Entry 7UOJ (electron microscopy, 4.02 A resolution (low resolution: residue-level contacts below are approximate; hydrogen-bond / salt-bridge calls are withheld)); this record covers chains B and A of the 18 polymer chains in the assembly.

[Chain B]
Name: Envelope glycoprotein gp41
Organism: Human immunodeficiency virus 1
UniProtKB: Q2N0S6 (Q2N0S6_9HIV1); residues 512-664 here correspond to UniProt positions 509-661 (UniProt number = residue number - 3)
Chain sequence (153 residues; each row starts with the number of its first residue):
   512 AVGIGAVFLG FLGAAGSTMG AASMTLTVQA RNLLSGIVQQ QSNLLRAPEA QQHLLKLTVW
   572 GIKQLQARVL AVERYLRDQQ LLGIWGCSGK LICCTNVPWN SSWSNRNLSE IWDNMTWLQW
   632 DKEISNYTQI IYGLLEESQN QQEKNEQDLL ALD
Not modelled in the structure: 512, 548-568
Disulfide bonds: Cys598-Cys604
Sequence notes: engineered mutation Pro559 (Ile556 in Q2N0S6), Cys605 (Thr602 in Q2N0S6)

[Chain A]
Name: Envelope glycoprotein gp120
Organism: Human immunodeficiency virus 1
UniProtKB: Q2N0S6 (Q2N0S6_9HIV1); the construct lacks a stretch of the UniProt sequence and is renumbered around it, so the offset changes along the chain: 31-141 = UniProt 30-140; 150-185 = UniProt 141-176; 188-309 = UniProt 187-308; 312-321 = UniProt 309-318; 2 more segments
Chain sequence (481 residues; row label = number of the first residue in the row; note: 13 numbers in that range are skipped by the numbering (no residue carries them; nothing is unmodelled there); a row labelled like 185A-185J holds insertion residues (185A, then the next letters in order)):
    31 AENLWVTVYY GVPVWKDAET TLFCASDAKA YETEKHNVWA THACVPTDPN PQEIHLENVT
    91 EEFNMWKNNM VEQMHTDIIS LWDQSLKPCV KLTPLCVTLQ CTNVTNNITD D
   150 MRGELKNCSF NMTTELRDKK QKVYSLFYRL DVVQIN
185A-185J ENQGNRSNNS
   188 NKEYRLINCN TSAITQACPK VSFEPIPIHY CAPAGFAILK CKDKKFNGTG PCPSVSTVQC
   248 THGIKPVVST QLLLNGSLAE EEVMIRSENI TNNAKNILVQ FNTPVQINCT RPNNNTRKSI
   308 RI
   312 GPGQAFYATG
  321A D
   322 IIGDIRQAHC NVSKATWNET LGKVVKQLRK HFGNNTIIRF ANSSGGDLEV TTHSFNCGGE
   382 FFYCNTSGLF NSTWISN
   400 TSVQGSNSTG SNDSITLPCR IKQIINMWQR IGQAMYAPPI QGVIRCVSNI TGLILTRDGG
   460 STNSTTETFR PGGGDMRDNW RSELYKYKVV KIEPLGVAPT RCKRRVVGRR RRRR
Not modelled in the structure: 185A-185J, 400-410, 506-513
Disulfide bonds: Cys54-Cys74, Cys119-Cys205, Cys126-Cys196, Cys131-Cys157, Cys218-Cys247, Cys228-Cys239, Cys296-Cys331, Cys378-Cys445, Cys385-Cys418
Covalent attachments: N-acetylglucosamine (NAG) linked to Asn88, Asn133, Asn156, Asn160, Asn197, Asn234, Asn262, Asn276, Asn295, Asn301, Asn339, Asn363, Asn386, Asn392, Asn448; glycan linked to Asn332
Sequence notes: engineered mutation Asn332 (Thr330 in Q2N0S6), Cys501 (Ala498 in Q2N0S6); expression tag (509-513)

[Interface between chain B and chain A]
Pairs across the interface (4; chain B residue first):
  Leu661(B) - Cys501(A)
  Ala662(B) - Arg500(A)
  Leu663(B) - Arg500(A)
  Asp664(B) - Arg504(A)
Interface residues without a listed pair, chain B (5 interface residues in all): Gln658
Interface residues without a listed pair, chain A (5 interface residues in all): Tyr39, Lys502

[Overview]
Chain B and chain A each contribute 5 residues to their interface. N-acetylglucosamine is covalently linked to
Asn88(A), Asn133(A), Asn156(A), Asn160(A), Asn197(A) and Asn234(A) and 9 more.
Here chain B is Envelope glycoprotein gp41 and chain A is Envelope glycoprotein gp120, both from Human
immunodeficiency virus 1. Entry 7UOJ (The CryoEM structure of N49-P9.6-FR3 and PGT121 Fabs in complex with
BG505 SOSIP.664) was determined by electron microscopy.
